Entry 9FT1 (X-ray diffraction, 2.60 A resolution); this record covers chains A and G of the 28 polymer chains in the assembly.

Chain A:
Name: Proteasome subunit alpha type-2
Source organism: Saccharomyces cerevisiae
UniProtKB: P23639 (PSA2_YEAST); residues 1-250 here = UniProt positions 1-250
Amino-acid sequence (250 residues; each row starts with the number of its first residue):
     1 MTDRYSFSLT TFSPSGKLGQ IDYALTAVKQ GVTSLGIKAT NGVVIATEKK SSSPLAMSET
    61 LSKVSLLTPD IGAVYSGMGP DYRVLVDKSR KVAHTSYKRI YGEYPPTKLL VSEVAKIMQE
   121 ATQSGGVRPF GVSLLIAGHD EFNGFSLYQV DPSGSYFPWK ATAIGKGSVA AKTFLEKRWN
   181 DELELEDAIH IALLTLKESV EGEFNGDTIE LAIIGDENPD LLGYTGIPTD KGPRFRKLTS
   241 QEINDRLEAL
Swiss-Prot annotation at these positions:
  - cross-link: Lys108 (Glycyl lysine isopeptide (Lys-Gly) (interchain with G-Cter in ubiquitin))

Chain G:
Name: Proteasome subunit alpha type-1
Source organism: Saccharomyces cerevisiae
UniProtKB: P21243 (PSA1_YEAST); residues -8 to 243 here correspond to UniProt positions 1-252 (UniProt number = residue number + 9)
Amino-acid sequence (252 residues; row label = number of the first residue in the row; numbers below 1 keep their minus sign (Met-8 is residue -8)):
    -8 MSGAAAASAA GYDRHITIFS PEGRLYQVEY AFKATNQTNI NSLAVRGKDC TVVISQKKVP
    52 DKLLDPTTVS YIFCISRTIG MVVNGPIPDA RNAALRAKAE AAEFRYKYGY DMPCDVLAKR
   112 MANLSQIYTQ RAYMRPLGVI LTFVSVDEEL GPSIYKTDPA GYYVGYKATA TGPKQQEITT
   172 NLENHFKKSK IDHINEESWE KVVEFAITHM IDALGTEFSK NDLEVGVATK DKFFTLSAEN
   232 IEERLVAIAE QD
Disordered / not traced: -8 to 1, 243
Bound ions: Mg2+: Thr8, Tyr119, Arg122, Met125

Chain A / chain G interface:
Pairs across the interface (65; chain A residue first):
  Thr2(A) with Tyr124(G)
  Asp3(A) with Tyr124(G)
  Tyr5(A) with Ile7(G); Ala123(G), hydrophobic; Tyr124(G), hydrophobic
  Leu9(A) with Ala123(G), hydrophobic
  Gln20(A) with Ile9(G); Phe10(G), hydrogen bond (side chain-backbone)
  Tyr23(A) with Phe10(G), hydrophobic; Ser11(G); Pro12(G), hydrophobic; Gly14(G)
  Ala24(A) with Phe10(G), hydrophobic
  Thr26(A) with Pro12(G); Glu13(G)
  Ala27(A) with Gly14(G)
  Ser52(A) with Tyr153(G), hydrogen bond
  Ser53(A) with Thr170(G)
  Pro54(A) with Lys158(G); Glu174(G)
  Leu55(A) with Tyr157(G); Lys158(G), hydrogen bond (backbone-backbone); Ala159(G); Thr170(G); Glu174(G); Phe177(G), hydrophobic
  Ala56(A) with Gly156(G); Tyr157(G)
  Met57(A) with Arg37(G); Val155(G); Gly156(G), hydrogen bond (backbone-backbone); Tyr157(G); Lys158(G)
  Thr60(A) with Tyr146(G); Val155(G); Gly156(G), hydrogen bond (side chain-backbone)
  Leu61(A) with Tyr153(G), hydrophobic
  Met78(A) with Phe10(G), hydrophobic; Leu16(G), hydrophobic
  Pro80(A) with Gln117(G); Ala151(G); Gly152(G); Tyr153(G)
  Asp81(A) with Gln117(G)
  Arg83(A) with Lys110(G); Ala113(G), hydrogen bond (side chain-backbone); Asn114(G); Gly152(G), hydrogen bond (side chain-backbone); Tyr154(G)
  Val84(A) with Asn114(G); Gln117(G)
  Asp87(A) with Lys110(G), salt bridge; Asn114(G)
  Gly126(A) with Arg122(G); Ala123(G), hydrogen bond (backbone-backbone)
  Val127(A) with Gln121(G); Arg122(G)
  Arg128(A) with Thr8(G); Phe10(G); Leu16(G); Thr120(G), hydrogen bond (side chain-backbone); Gln121(G), hydrogen bond (backbone-backbone)
  Pro129(A) with Phe10(G)
  Phe130(A) with Gln121(G)
  Gly131(A) with Phe10(G)
Interface residues without a listed pair, chain A (30 interface residues in all): Ala121
Interface residues without a listed pair, chain G (34 interface residues in all): Thr160, Leu173

Summary:
The interface between chain A and chain G involves 30 residues on one side and 34 on the other; the contacts
include 10 hydrogen bonds and 1 salt bridge. Polar pairs include Asp87(A)-Lys110(G), Gln20(A)-Phe10(G) and
Ser52(A)-Tyr153(G). Thr8(G), Tyr119(G), Arg122(G) and Met125(G) form the Mg2+ site.
Here chain A is Proteasome subunit alpha type-2 and chain G is Proteasome subunit alpha type-1, both from
Saccharomyces cerevisiae. Entry 9FT1 (Yeast 20S proteasome in complex with epoxyketone inhibitor 9) was
determined by X-ray diffraction (same publication as 9FRW, 9FSU, 9FST, 9FSV and 9FT0).
